7WMP - chains s and G of the 36 polymer chains in the assembly; structure by electron microscopy, 3.60 A resolution.

Chain s:
Molecule: Adaptor protein gp12
Organism: Helicobacter phage KHP30
Reference sequence: I7HHN3 (I7HHN3_BPKHP); residue numbers follow UniProt; this construct covers 1-195
Sequence (195 residues; each row starts with the number of its first residue):
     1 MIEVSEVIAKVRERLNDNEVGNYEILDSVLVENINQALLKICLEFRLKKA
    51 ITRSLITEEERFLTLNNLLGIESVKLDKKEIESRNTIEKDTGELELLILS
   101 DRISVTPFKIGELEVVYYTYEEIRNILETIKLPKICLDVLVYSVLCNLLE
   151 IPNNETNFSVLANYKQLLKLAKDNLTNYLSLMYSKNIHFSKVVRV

Chain G:
Molecule: Nozzle protein gp25
Organism: Helicobacter phage KHP30
Reference sequence: I7HFX1 (I7HFX1_BPKHP); residues 1-265 here = UniProt positions 1-265
Sequence (265 residues; numbered 1 to 265; the number before each row is that of its first residue):
     1 MDTTRFIRNFILFKDALQKQNFNNKDLNTTSMQAALQSEQLALSEESQYL
    51 QSEQVRAKMQIDFLGMQANLQNAKAETLNKLIQCQAMLKSLKDNAMINRA
   101 NALVSLLQVQANAANGITTSNFEAAFKIIAQIGSEYNQITLNNGNVSVQE
   151 KEQTNELKTILNSLSKELEKLNQQSEVNSIQIFSDKLEVLKDAPARLWGF
   201 STLSNAKEGFYNEANEQIASGSVCLFRSDKVRKHTITFKAINTKTSLSKN
   251 ITISVIANKLKERMS
Disordered / not traced: 264-265

Chain s / chain G interface:
Residue-residue contacts (14):
  Asn-16(s) with Lys-19(G), hydrogen bond (backbone-side chain); Gln-20(G); Phe-22(G), hydrogen bond (side chain-backbone); Asn-24(G), hydrogen bond
  Asp-17(s) with Lys-19(G); Gln-20(G), hydrogen bond
  Asn-18(s) with Lys-19(G)
  Glu-19(s) with Lys-19(G)
  Asn-22(s) with Gln-20(G)
  Glu-24(s) with Gln-18(G); Gln-20(G)
  Asn-153(s) with Gln-20(G); Asn-21(G)
  Asn-154(s) with Asn-21(G), hydrogen bond (side chain-backbone)
Also at the interface, not in a pair above, chain s (9 interface residues in all): Leu-15
Also at the interface, not in a pair above, chain G (7 interface residues in all): Asn-23

Summary:
Chain s and chain G form an interface of 9 and 7 residues respectively; the contacts include 5 hydrogen bonds.
Polar contacts include Asn-16(s)/Lys-19(G), Asn-16(s)/Phe-22(G) and Asn-16(s)/Asn-24(G).
Here chain s is Adaptor protein gp12 and chain G is Nozzle protein gp25, both from Helicobacter phage KHP30.
Entry 7WMP (Tail structure of Helicobacter pylori bacteriophage KHP30) was determined by electron microscopy.
